PDB entry 8JXH | electron microscopy, 3.50 A resolution | chains B and R of the 5 polymer chains in the assembly

[Chain B]
Protein: LDL receptor related protein 2
From: Rattus norvegicus
Reference sequence: A0A0G2K9W7 (A0A0G2K9W7_RAT); numbering as in UniProt (aligned over 1-4660)
Sequence (4660 residues; row label = number of the first residue in the row):
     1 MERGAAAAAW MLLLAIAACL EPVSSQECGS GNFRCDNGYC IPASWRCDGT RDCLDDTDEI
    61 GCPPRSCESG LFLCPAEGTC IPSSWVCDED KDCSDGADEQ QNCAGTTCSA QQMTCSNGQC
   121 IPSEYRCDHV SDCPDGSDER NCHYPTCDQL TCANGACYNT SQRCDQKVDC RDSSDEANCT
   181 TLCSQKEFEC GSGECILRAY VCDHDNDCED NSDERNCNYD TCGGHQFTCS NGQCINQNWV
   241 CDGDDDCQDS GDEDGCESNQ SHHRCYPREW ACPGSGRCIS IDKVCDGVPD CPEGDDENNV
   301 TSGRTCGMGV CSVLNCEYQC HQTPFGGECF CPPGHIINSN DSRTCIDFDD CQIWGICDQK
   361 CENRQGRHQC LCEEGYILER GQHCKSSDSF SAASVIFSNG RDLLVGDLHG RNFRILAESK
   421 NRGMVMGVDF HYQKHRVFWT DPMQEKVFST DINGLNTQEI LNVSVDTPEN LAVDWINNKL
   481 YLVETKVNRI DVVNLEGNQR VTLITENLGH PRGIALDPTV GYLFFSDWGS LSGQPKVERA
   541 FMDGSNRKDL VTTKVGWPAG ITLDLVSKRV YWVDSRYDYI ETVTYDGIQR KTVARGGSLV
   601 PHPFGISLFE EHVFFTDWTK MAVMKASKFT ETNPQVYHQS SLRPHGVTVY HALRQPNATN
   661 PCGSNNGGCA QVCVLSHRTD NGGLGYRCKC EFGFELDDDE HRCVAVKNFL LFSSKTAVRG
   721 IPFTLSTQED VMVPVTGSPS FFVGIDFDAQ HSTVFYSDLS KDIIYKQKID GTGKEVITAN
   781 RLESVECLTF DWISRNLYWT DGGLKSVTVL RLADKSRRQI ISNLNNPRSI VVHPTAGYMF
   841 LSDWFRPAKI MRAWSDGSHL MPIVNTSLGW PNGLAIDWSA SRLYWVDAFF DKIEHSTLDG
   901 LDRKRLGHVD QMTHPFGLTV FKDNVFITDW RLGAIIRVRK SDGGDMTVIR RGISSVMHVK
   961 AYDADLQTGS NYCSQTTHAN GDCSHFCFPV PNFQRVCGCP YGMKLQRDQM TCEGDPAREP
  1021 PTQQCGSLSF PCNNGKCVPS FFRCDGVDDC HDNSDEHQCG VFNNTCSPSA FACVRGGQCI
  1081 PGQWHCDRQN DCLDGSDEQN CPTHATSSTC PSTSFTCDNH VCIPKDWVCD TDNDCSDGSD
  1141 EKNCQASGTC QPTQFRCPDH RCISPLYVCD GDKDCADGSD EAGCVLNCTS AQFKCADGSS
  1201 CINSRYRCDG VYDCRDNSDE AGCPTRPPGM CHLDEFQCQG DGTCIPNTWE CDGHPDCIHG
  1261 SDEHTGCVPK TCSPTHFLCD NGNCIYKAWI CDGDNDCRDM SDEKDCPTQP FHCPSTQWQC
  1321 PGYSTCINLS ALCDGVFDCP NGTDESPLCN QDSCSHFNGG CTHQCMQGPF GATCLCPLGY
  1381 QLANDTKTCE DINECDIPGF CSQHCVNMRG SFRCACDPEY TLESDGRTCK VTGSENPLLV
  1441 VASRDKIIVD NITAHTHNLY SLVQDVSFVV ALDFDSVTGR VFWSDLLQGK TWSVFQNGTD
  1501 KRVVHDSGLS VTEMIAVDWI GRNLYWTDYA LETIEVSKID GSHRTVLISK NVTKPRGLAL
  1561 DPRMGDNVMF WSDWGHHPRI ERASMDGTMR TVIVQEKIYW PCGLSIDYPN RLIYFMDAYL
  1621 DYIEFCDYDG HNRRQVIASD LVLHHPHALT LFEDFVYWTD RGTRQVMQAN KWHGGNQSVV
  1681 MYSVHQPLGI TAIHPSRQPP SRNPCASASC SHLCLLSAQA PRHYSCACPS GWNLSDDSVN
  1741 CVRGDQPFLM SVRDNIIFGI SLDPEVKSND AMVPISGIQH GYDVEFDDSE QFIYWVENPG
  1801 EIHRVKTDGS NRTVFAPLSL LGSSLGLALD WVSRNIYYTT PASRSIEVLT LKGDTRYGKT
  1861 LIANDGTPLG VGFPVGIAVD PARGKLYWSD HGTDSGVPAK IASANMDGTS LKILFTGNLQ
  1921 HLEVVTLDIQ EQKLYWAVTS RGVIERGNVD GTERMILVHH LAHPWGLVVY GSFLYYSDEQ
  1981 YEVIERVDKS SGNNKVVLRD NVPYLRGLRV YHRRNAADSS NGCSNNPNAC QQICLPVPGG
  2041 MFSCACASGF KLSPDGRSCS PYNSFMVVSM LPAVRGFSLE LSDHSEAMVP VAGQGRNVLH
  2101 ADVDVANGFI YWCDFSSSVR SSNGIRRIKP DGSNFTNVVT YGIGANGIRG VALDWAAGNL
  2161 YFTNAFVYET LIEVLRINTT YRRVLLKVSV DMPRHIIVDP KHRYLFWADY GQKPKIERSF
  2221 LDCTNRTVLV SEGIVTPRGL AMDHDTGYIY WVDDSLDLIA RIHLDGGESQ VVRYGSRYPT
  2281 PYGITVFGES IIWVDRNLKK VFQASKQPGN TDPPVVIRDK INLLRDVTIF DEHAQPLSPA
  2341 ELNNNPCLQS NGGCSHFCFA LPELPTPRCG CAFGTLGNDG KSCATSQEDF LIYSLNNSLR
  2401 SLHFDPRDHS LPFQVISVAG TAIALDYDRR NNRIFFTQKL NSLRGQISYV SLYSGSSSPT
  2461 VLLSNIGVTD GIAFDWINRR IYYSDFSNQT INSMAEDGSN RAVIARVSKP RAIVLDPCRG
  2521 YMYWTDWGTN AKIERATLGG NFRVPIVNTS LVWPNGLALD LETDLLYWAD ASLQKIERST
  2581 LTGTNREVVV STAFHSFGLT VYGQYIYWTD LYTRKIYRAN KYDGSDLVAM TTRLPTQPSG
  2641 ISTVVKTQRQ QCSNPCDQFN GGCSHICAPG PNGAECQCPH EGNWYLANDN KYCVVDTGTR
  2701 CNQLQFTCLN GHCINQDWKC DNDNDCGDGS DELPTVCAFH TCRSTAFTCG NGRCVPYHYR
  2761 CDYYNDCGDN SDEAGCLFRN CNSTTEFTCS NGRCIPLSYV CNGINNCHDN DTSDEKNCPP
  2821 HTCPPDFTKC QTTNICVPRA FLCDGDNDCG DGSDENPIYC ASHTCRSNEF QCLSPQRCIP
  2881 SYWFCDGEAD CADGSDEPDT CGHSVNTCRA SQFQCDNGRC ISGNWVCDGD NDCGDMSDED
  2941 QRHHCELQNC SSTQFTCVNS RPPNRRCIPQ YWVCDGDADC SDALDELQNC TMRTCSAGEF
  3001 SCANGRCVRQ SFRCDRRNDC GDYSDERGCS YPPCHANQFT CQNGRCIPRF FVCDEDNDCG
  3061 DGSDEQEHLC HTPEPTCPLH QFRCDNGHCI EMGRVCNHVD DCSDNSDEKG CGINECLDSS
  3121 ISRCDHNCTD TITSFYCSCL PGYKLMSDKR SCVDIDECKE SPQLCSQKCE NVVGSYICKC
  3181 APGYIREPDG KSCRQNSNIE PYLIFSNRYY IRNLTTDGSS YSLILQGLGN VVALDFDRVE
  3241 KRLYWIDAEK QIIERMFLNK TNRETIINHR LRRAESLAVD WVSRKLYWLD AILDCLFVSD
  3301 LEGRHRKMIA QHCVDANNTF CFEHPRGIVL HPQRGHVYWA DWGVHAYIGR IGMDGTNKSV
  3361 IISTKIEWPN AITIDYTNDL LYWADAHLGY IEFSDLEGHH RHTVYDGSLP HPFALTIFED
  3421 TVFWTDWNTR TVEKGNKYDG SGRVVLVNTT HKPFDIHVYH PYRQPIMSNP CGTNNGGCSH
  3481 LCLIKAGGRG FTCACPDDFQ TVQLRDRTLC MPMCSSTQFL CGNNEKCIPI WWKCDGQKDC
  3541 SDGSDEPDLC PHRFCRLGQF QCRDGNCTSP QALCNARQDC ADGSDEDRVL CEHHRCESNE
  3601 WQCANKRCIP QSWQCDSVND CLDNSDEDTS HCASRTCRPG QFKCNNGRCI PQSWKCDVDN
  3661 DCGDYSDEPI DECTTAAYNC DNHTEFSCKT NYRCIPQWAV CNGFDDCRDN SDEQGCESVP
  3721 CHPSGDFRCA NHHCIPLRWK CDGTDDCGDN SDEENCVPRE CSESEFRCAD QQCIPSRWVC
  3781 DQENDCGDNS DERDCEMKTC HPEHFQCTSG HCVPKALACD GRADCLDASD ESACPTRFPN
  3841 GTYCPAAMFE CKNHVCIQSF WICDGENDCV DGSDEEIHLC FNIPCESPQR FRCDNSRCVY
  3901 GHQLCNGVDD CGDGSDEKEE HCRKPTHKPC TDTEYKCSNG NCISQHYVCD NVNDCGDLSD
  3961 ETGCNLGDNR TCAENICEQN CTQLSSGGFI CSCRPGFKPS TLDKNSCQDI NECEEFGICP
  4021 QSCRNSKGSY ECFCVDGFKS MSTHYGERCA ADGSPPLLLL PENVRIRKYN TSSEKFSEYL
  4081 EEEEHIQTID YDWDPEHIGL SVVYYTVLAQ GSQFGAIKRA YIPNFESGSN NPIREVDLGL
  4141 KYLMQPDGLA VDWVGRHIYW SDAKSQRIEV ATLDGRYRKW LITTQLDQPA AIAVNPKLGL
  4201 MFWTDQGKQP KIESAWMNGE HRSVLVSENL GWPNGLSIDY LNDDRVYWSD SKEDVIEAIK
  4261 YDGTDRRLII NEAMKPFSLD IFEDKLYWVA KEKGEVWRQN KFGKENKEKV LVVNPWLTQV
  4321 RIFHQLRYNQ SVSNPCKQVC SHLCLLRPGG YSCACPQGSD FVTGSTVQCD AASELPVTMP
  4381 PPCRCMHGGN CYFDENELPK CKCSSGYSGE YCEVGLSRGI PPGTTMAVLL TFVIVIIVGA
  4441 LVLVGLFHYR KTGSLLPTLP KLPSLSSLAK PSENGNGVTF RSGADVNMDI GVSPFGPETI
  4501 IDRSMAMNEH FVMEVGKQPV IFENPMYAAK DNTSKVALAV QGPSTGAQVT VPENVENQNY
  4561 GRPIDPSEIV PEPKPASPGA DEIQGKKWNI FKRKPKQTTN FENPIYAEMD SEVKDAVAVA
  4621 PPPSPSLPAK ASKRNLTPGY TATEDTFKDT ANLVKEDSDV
Disordered / not traced: 1-185, 1315-3164, 3202-4660
Disulfides: C190-C208, C202-C217, C222-C234, C229-C247, C241-C256, C265-C278, C272-C291, C285-C306, C311-C320, C316-C329, C331-C345, C351-C361, C357-C370, C372-C384, C662-C673, C669-C688, C690-C703, C973-C987, C983-C997, C999-C1012, C1025-C1037, C1032-C1050, C1044-C1059, C1066-C1079, C1073-C1092, C1086-C1101, C1110-C1122, C1117-C1135, C1129-C1144, C1150-C1162, C1157-C1175, C1169-C1184, C1188-C1201, C1195-C1214, C1208-C1223, C1231-C1244, C1238-C1257, C1251-C1267, C1272-C1284, C1279-C1297, C3165-C3178, C3180-C3193
Covalent attachments: 2-acetamido-2-deoxy-alpha-D-galactopyranose (A2G) linked to T221, T1022, T1065, T1103, T1225, T1271; N-acetylglucosamine (NAG) linked to N340, N462, N657, N865, N1064, N1187
Bound ions: Ca2+ site 1: Y200, D203, D205, D207, D213, E214; Ca2+ site 2: W239, D242, D244, D246, D252, E253; Ca2+ site 3: K283, D286, V288, D290, D296, E297; Ca2+ site 4: S575, D578, P601, T1131; Ca2+ site 5: A888, D891, T913; Ca2+ site 6: F1042, D1045, V1047, D1049, D1055, E1056; Ca2+ site 7: W1084, D1087, Q1089, D1091, D1097, E1098; Ca2+ site 8: W1127, D1130, D1132, D1134, D1140, E1141; Ca2+ site 9: Y1167, D1170, D1172, D1174, D1180, E1181; Ca2+ site 10: Y1206, D1209, V1211, D1213, D1219, E1220; Ca2+ site 11: W1249, D1252, H1254, D1256, D1262, E1263; Ca2+ site 12: W1289, D1292, D1294, D1296, D1302, E1303

[Chain R]
Protein: unclear peptide
From: Rattus norvegicus
Sequence (5 residues; numbered 1 to 5; the number before each row is that of its first residue; X marks 4 residues of unknown identity (built as UNK)):
     1 XNXXX

[Chain B / chain R interface]
Contacting residue pairs (6):
  R828(B) with N2(R), hydrogen bond (side chain-backbone)
  W844(B) with N2(R)
  W870(B) with N2(R)
  N872(B) with N2(R), hydrogen bond
  H914(B) with N2(R), hydrogen bond
  W930(B) with N2(R)
Other interface residues (no listed pair), chain B (10 interface residues in all): F741, E786, A888, M957

[Overview]
10 residues of chain B face 1 of chain R across their interface; the contacts include 3 hydrogen bonds. Polar
pairs include R828(B)-N2(R), N872(B)-N2(R) and H914(B)-N2(R). N-acetylglucosamine is covalently linked to
N340(B), N462(B), N657(B), N865(B), N1064(B) and N1187(B).
Chain B is LDL receptor related protein 2 and chain R is unclear peptide, both from Rattus norvegicus; the
structure, rat megalin RAP complex wingA, was determined by electron microscopy together with 8JUT, 8JUU,
8JX8, 8JX9, 8JXA, 8JXB and 5 further entries from the same study.
